Entry 6K72 (electron microscopy, 4.60 A resolution (low resolution: residue-level contacts below are approximate; hydrogen-bond / salt-bridge calls are withheld)); this record covers chains A and K of the 14 polymer chains in the assembly.

== Chain A ==
Name: Translation initiation factor eIF-2B subunit alpha
Source organism: Homo sapiens
Reference sequence: Q14232 (EI2BA_HUMAN); residue numbers follow UniProt; this construct covers 1-305
Chain sequence (305 residues; row label = number of the first residue in the row):
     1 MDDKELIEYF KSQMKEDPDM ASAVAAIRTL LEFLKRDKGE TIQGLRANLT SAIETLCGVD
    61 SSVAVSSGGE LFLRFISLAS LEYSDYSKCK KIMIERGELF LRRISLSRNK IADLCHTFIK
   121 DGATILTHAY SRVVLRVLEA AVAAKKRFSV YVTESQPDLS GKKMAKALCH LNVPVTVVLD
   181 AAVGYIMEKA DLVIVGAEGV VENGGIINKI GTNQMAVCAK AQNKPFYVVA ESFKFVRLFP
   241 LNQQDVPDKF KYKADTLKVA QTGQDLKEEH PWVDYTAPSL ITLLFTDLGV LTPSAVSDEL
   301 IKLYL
Unresolved in the structure: 1-3, 253-269

== Chain K ==
Name: Eukaryotic translation initiation factor 2 subunit 1
Source organism: Homo sapiens
Reference sequence: P05198 (IF2A_HUMAN); residues 1-315 here = UniProt positions 1-315
Chain sequence (315 residues; numbered 1 to 315; the number before each row is that of its first residue):
     1 MPGLSCRFYQ HKFPEVEDVV MVNVRSIAEM GAYVSLLEYN NIEGMILLSE LSRRRIRSIN
    61 KLIRIGRNEC VVVIRVDKEK GYIDLSKRRV SPEEAIKCED KFTKSKTVYS ILRHVAEVLE
   121 YTKDEQLESL FQRTAWVFDD KYKRPGYGAY DAFKHAVSDP SILDSLDLNE DEREVLINNI
   181 NRRLTPQAVK IRADIEVACY GYEGIDAVKE ALRAGLNCST ENMPIKINLI APPRYVMTTT
   241 TLERTEGLSV LSQAMAVIKE KIEEKRGVFN VQMEPKVVTD TDETELARQM ERLERENAEV
   301 DGDDDAEEME AKAED
Unresolved in the structure: 1-6, 47-56, 119-123, 177-187, 272-315
Swiss-Prot annotation at these positions:
  - modified residue: Ser49 (Phosphoserine), Ser52 (Phosphoserine), Lys141 (N6-acetyllysine), Ser158 (Phosphoserine), Thr279 (Phosphothreonine), Thr281 (Phosphothreonine)
  - mutagenesis: Ser52 (S52A: Abolished phosphorylation by EIF2AK1/HRI in response to stress. Abolished relocalization to the mitochondrial surface in response to mitochondrial damage; S52D: Mimics phosphorylation ...)

== Interface between chain A and chain K ==
Contacting residue pairs - 25 pairs, chain A then chain K:
  Thr41(A) - Tyr82(K)
  Ile42(A) - Arg75(K)
  Ile42(A) - Tyr82(K)
  Ile42(A) - Asp84(K)
  Gln43(A) - Met45(K)
  Gln43(A) - Gly81(K)
  Gln43(A) - Tyr82(K)
  Gln43(A) - Ile83(K)
  Gln43(A) - Asp84(K)
  Arg74(A) - Glu29(K)
  Ser77(A) - Met30(K)
  Leu81(A) - Arg88(K)
  Glu82(A) - Ile74(K)
  Glu82(A) - Arg75(K)
  Glu82(A) - Ser86(K)
  Glu82(A) - Arg88(K)
  Glu82(A) - Arg89(K)
  Tyr83(A) - Arg75(K)
  Tyr83(A) - Arg89(K)
  Ser84(A) - Arg75(K)
  Ser84(A) - Arg89(K)
  Asp85(A) - Arg75(K)
  Tyr86(A) - Arg75(K)
  Cys89(A) - Arg75(K)
  Leu305(A) - Arg57(K)
Also at the interface, not in a pair above, chain A (17 interface residues in all): Ala47, Leu73, Ile76, Ile301
Also at the interface, not in a pair above, chain K (16 interface residues in all): Glu43, Gly44, Ile59

== Summary ==
The interface between chain A and chain K involves 17 residues on one side and 16 on the other. Curated
annotation (UniProt) lists one mutagenesis site on chain K.
Here chain A is Translation initiation factor eIF-2B subunit alpha and chain K is Eukaryotic translation
initiation factor 2 subunit 1, both from Homo sapiens. Entry 6K72 (eIF2(aP) - eIF2B complex) was determined by
electron microscopy, deposited together with 6K71, 6JLY and 6JLZ.
